Entry 3CCL (X-ray diffraction, 2.90 A resolution); this record covers chains C and 0 of the 31 polymer chains in the assembly.

# Chain C
Protein: 50S ribosomal protein L4P
Organism: Haloarcula marismortui
Reference sequence: P12735 (RL4_HALMA); residues 1-246 here = UniProt positions 1-246
Sequence (246 residues; row label = number of the first residue in the row):
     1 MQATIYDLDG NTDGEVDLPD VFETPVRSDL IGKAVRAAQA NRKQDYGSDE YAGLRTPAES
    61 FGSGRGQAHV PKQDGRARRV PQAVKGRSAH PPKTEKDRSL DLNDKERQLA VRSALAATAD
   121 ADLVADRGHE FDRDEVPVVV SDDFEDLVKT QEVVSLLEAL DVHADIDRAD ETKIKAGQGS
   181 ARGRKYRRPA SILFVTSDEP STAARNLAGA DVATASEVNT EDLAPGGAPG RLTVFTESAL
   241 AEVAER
Bound ions: Na+ site 1: Asp45, Thr94, Lys96; Na+ site 2: Arg55 (shared with G464(0), G475(0) of chain 0)

# Chain 0
Molecule: 23S ribosomal RNA
Organism: Haloarcula marismortui
Notes: engineered mutation(s): G2099A, U2535C
Sequence (2923 nucleotides; each row starts with the number of its first residue):
     1 GUUGGCUACU AUGCCAGCUG GUGGAUUGCU CGGCUCAGGC GCUGAUGAAG GACGUGCCAA
    61 GCUGCGAUAA GCUGUGGGGA GCCGCACGGA GGCGAAGAAC CACAGAUUUC CGAAUGAGAA
   121 UCUCUCUAAC AAUUGCUUCG CGCAAUGAGG AACCCCGAGA ACUGAAACAU CUCAGUAUCG
   181 GGAGGAACAG AAAACGCAAC GUGAUGUCGU UAGUAACCGC GAGUGAACGC GAUACAGCCC
   241 AAACCGAAGC CCUCACGGGC AAUGUGGUGU CAGGGCUACC UCUCAUCAGC CGACCGUCUU
   301 CACGAAGUCU CUUGGAAUAG AGCGUGAUAC AGGGUGACAA CCCCGUACUG AAGACCAGUA
   361 CGCUGUGCGG UAGUGCCAGA GUAGCGGGGG UUGGAUAUCC CUCGCGAAUA ACGCAGGCAU
   421 CGACUGCGAA GGCUAAACAC AACCUGAGAC CGAUAGUGAA CAAGUAGUGU GAACGAACGC
   481 UGCAAAGUAC CCUCAGAAGG GAGGCGAAAU AGAGCAUGAA AUCAGUUGGC GAUCGAGCGA
   541 CAGGGCAUAC AAGGUCCCUU GACGAAUGAC CGAGACGCGA GUCUCCAGUA AGACUCACGG
   601 GAAGCCGAUG UUCUGUCGUA CGUUUUGAAA AACGAGCCAG GGAGUGUGUC UGUAUGGCAA
   661 GUCUAACCGG AGUAUCCGGG GAGGCACAGG GAAACCGACA UGGCCGCAGG GCUUUGCCCG
   721 AGGGCCGCCG UCUUCAAGGG CGGGGAGCCA UGUGGACACG ACCCGAAUCC GGACGAUCUA
   781 CGCAUGGACA AGAUGAAGCG UGCCGAAAGG CACGUGGAAG UCUGUUAGAG UUGGUGUCCU
   841 ACAAUACCCU CUCGUGAUCU AUGUGUAGGG GUGAAAGGCC CAUCGAGUCC GGCAACAGCU
   901 GGUUCCAAUC GAAACAUGUC GAAGCAUGAC CUCCGCCGAG GUAGUCUGUG AGGUAGAGCG
   961 ACCGAUUGGU GUGUCCGCCU CCGAGAGGAG UCGGCACACC UGUCAAACUC CAAACUUACA
  1021 GACGCUGUUU GACGCGGGGA UUCCGGUGCG CGGGGUAAGC CUGUGUACCA GGAGGGGAAC
  1081 AACCCAGAGA UAGGUUAAGG UCCCCAAGUG UGGAUUAAGU GUAAUCCUCU GAAGGUGGUC
  1141 UCGAGCCCUA GACAGCCGGG AGGUGAGCUU AGAAGCAGCU ACCCUCUAAG AAAAGCGUAA
  1201 CAGCUUACCG GCCGAGGUUU GAGGCGCCCA AAAUGAUCGG GACUCAAAUC CACCACCGAG
  1261 ACCUGUCCGU ACCACUCAUA CUGGUAAUCG AGUAGAUUGG CGCUCUAAUU GGAUGGAAGC
  1321 AGGGGCGAGA GCUCCUGUGG ACCGAUUAGU GACGAAAAUC CUGGCCAUAG UAGCAGCGAU
  1381 AGUCGGGUGA GAACCCCGAC GGCCUAAUGG AUAAGGGUUC CUCAGCACUG CUGAUCAGCU
  1441 GAGGGUUAGC CGGUCCUAAG UCUCACCGCA ACUCGACUGA GACGAAAUGG GAAACAGGUU
  1501 AAUAUUCCUG UGCCAUCAUG CAGUGAAAGU UGACGCCCUG GGGUCGAUCA CGCCGGGCAU
  1561 UCGCCCGGUC GAACCGUCCA ACUCCGUGGA AGCCGUAAUG GCAGGAAGCG GACGAACGGC
  1621 GGCAUAGGGA AACGUGAUUC AACCUGGGGC CCAUGAAAAG ACGAGCAUGA UGUCCGUACC
  1681 GAGAACCGAC ACAGGUGUCC AUGGCGGCGA AAGCCAAGGC CUGUCGGGAG CAACCAACGU
  1741 UAGGGAAUUC GGCAAGUUAG UCCCGUACCU UCGGAAGAAG GGAUGCCUGC UCCGGAACGG
  1801 AGCAGGUCGC AGUGACUCGG AAGCUCGGAC UGUCUAGUAA CAACAUAGGU GACCGCAAAU
  1861 CCGCAAGGAC UCGUACGGUC ACUGAAUCCU GCCCAGUGCA GGUAUCUGAA CACCUCGUAC
  1921 AAGAGGACGA AGGACCUGUC AACGGCGGGG GUAACUAUGA CCCUCUUAAG GUAGCGUAGU
  1981 ACCUUGCCGC AUCAGUAGCG GCUUGCAUGA AUGGAUUAAC CAGAGCUUCA CUGUCCCAAC
  2041 GUUGGGCCCG GUGAACUGUA CAUUCCAGUG CGGAGUCUGG AGACACCCAG GGGGAAGCAA
  2101 AGACCCUAUG GAGCUUUACU GCAGGCUGUC GCUGAGACGU GGUCGCCGAU GUGCAGCAUA
  2161 GGUAGGAGUC GUUACAGAGG UACCCGCGCU AGCGGGCCAC CCAGACAACA GUGAAAUACU
  2221 ACCCGUCGGU GACUGCGACU CUCACUCCGG GAGGAGGACA CCGAUAGCCG GGCAGUUUGA
  2281 CUGGGGCGGU ACGCGCUCGA AAAGAUAUCG AGCGCGCCCU AUGGUCAUCU CAGCCGGGAC
  2341 AGAGACCCGG CGAAGAGUGC AAGAGCAAAA GAUGACUUGA CAGUGUUCUU CCCAACGAGG
  2401 AACGCUGACG CGAAAGCGUG GUCUAGCGAA CCAAUUAGCC UGCUUGAUGC GGGCAAUUGA
  2461 UGACAGAAAA GCUACCCUAG GGAUAACAGA GUCGUCACUC GCAAGAGCAC AUAUCGACCG
  2521 AGUGGCUUGC UACCCCGAUG UCGGUUCCCU CCAUCCUGCC CGUGCAGAAG CGGGCAAGGG
  2581 UGAGGUUGUU CGCCUAUUAA AGGAGGUCGU GAGCUGGGUU UAGACCGUCG UGAGACAGGU
  2641 CGGCUGCUAU CUACUGGGUG UGUAAUGGUG UCUGACAAGA ACGACCGUAU AGUACGAGAG
  2701 GAACUACGGU UGGUGGCCAC UGGUGUACCG GUUGUUCGAG AGAGCACGUG CCGGGUAGCC
  2761 ACGCCACACG GGGUAAGAGC UGAACGCAUC UAAGCUCGAA ACCCACUUGG AAAAGAGACA
  2821 CCGCCGAGGU CCCGCGUACA AGACGCGGUC GAUAGACUCG GGGUGUGCGC GUCGAGGUAA
  2881 CGAGACGUUA AGCCCACGAG CACUAACAGA CCAAAGCCAU CAU
Not modelled in the structure: 1-9, 126-127, 715, 971-998, 1560, 1952-1963, 2137-2236, 2339-2343, 2665-2666, 2915-2923
Modified / non-standard residues: 1MA (6-hydro-1-methyladenosine-5'-monophosphate) at position 628, OMU (o2'-methyluridine 5'-monophosphate) at position 2587, OMG (o2'-methylguanosine-5'-monophosphate) at position 2588, UR3 (3-methyluridine-5'-monophoshate) at position 2619, PSU (pseudouridine-5'-monophosphate) at position 2621
Bound ions: Mg2+ site 1 near G28 (its only coordinating residue here); Na+ site 1: C40, G41, C443; Na+ site 2 near G56 (its only coordinating residue here); Na+ site 3: G66, U108; Sr2+ site 1: C85, A86; Mg2+ site 2 near U115 (its only coordinating residue here); Na+ site 4: C130, U146; Na+ site 5: C141, G142; Sr2+ site 2: G147 (shared with 1 residue of chain M); Mg2+ site 3: C162, U2276; K+ site 1: C162, U163, U172; Na+ site 6: A165, A166, A167; 69 more Mg2+ sites not listed; 55 more Na+ sites not listed; 58 more Sr2+ sites not listed; 1 more K+ sites not listed

# Interface between chain C and chain 0
Residue-residue contacts (217):
  Arg27(C) - G656(0)  hydrogen bond to the phosphate
  Arg27(C) - G657(0)  salt bridge to the phosphate
  Leu30(C) - G656(0)  sugar contact
  Lys33(C) - A750(0)  sugar contact
  Arg36(C) - A1348(0)  hydrogen bond to the sugar
  Arg36(C) - G1349(0)  salt bridge to the phosphate
  Ala38(C) - U675(0)  hydrogen bond to the sugar
  Ala38(C) - C676(0)  phosphate contact
  Gln39(C) - A1307(0)  hydrogen bond to the sugar
  Asn41(C) - U675(0)  sugar contact
  Asn41(C) - C676(0)  hydrogen bond to the phosphate
  Arg42(C) - A674(0)  sugar contact
  Arg42(C) - U675(0)  hydrogen bond to the sugar
  Lys43(C) - A449(0)  base contact
  Lys43(C) - U1306(0)  hydrogen bond to the sugar
  Gln44(C) - A447(0)  hydrogen bond to the sugar
  Gln44(C) - G448(0)  hydrogen bond to the sugar
  Gln44(C) - A449(0)  hydrogen bond to the phosphate
  Gln44(C) - A674(0)  hydrogen bond to the base
  Asp45(C) - U35(0)  hydrogen bond to the sugar
  Asp45(C) - C36(0)  sugar contact
  Tyr46(C) - U35(0)  sugar contact
  Tyr46(C) - C450(0)  sugar contact
  Tyr46(C) - A1352(0)  hydrogen bond to the phosphate
  Gly47(C) - C34(0)  hydrogen bond to the sugar
  Gly47(C) - U35(0)  sugar contact
  Ser48(C) - C34(0)  sugar contact
  Ser48(C) - U457(0)  phosphate contact
  Ser48(C) - A1352(0)  base contact
  Asp49(C) - C34(0)  phosphate contact
  Asp49(C) - U35(0)  phosphate contact
  Asp49(C) - U457(0)  hydrogen bond to the phosphate
  Ala52(C) - U457(0)  phosphate contact
  Ala52(C) - G458(0)  phosphate contact
  Gly53(C) - G458(0)  hydrogen bond to the phosphate
  Leu54(C) - A894(0)  base contact
  Arg55(C) - U457(0)  hydrogen bond to the phosphate
  Arg55(C) - G458(0)  salt bridge to the phosphate
  Arg55(C) - G475(0)  phosphate contact
  Thr56(C) - G475(0)  hydrogen bond to the phosphate
  Pro57(C) - C474(0)  phosphate contact
  Pro57(C) - G475(0)  phosphate contact
  Pro57(C) - C890(0)  phosphate contact
  Pro57(C) - G891(0)  phosphate contact
  Ser60(C) - G765(0)  phosphate contact
  Ser60(C) - A766(0)  hydrogen bond to the phosphate
  Gly62(C) - A766(0)  phosphate contact
  Ser63(C) - U1359(0)  base contact
  Ser63(C) - A2101(0)  sugar contact
  Ser63(C) - A2479(0)  phosphate contact
  Gly64(C) - A2100(0)  sugar contact
  Gly64(C) - A2101(0)  hydrogen bond to the phosphate
  Arg65(C) - A2101(0)  phosphate contact
  Gly66(C) - U1359(0)  base contact
  Gly66(C) - A2100(0)  phosphate contact
  Gly66(C) - A2101(0)  hydrogen bond to the phosphate
  Gln67(C) - U1359(0)  hydrogen bond to the base
  Ala68(C) - U1359(0)  phosphate contact
  Ala68(C) - C1360(0)  phosphate contact
  Ala68(C) - C1361(0)  phosphate contact
  His69(C) - C764(0)  sugar contact
  His69(C) - G765(0)  hydrogen bond to the sugar
  His69(C) - A766(0)  salt bridge to the phosphate
  His69(C) - U1359(0)  hydrogen bond to the base
  Val70(C) - C1360(0)  sugar contact
  Val70(C) - C1361(0)  sugar contact
  Pro71(C) - G765(0)  phosphate contact
  Gln73(C) - C474(0)  hydrogen bond to the sugar
  Gln73(C) - G475(0)  phosphate contact
  Asp74(C) - C474(0)  hydrogen bond to the sugar
  Asp74(C) - G475(0)  sugar contact
  Arg76(C) - A476(0)  hydrogen bond to the sugar
  Arg76(C) - U1362(0)  hydrogen bond to the phosphate
  Arg76(C) - G1363(0)  salt bridge to the phosphate
  Ala77(C) - C1361(0)  phosphate contact
  Ala77(C) - U1362(0)  hydrogen bond to the phosphate
  Arg78(C) - A476(0)  salt bridge to the phosphate
  Val80(C) - C764(0)  phosphate contact
  Val80(C) - G765(0)  phosphate contact
  Pro81(C) - G642(0)  sugar contact
  Pro81(C) - C763(0)  sugar contact
  Pro81(C) - C764(0)  sugar contact
  Gln82(C) - G641(0)  hydrogen bond to the base
  Gln82(C) - G642(0)  sugar contact
  Gln82(C) - C764(0)  hydrogen bond to the sugar
  Gln82(C) - A1358(0)  base contact
  Gln82(C) - C1360(0)  sugar contact
  Gln82(C) - C1361(0)  sugar contact
  Ala83(C) - C1361(0)  sugar contact
  Val84(C) - U454(0)  base contact
  Val84(C) - A455(0)  phosphate contact
  Val84(C) - C1361(0)  hydrogen bond to the sugar
  Val84(C) - U1362(0)  sugar contact
  Lys85(C) - A455(0)  hydrogen bond to the phosphate
  Lys85(C) - G458(0)  hydrogen bond to the phosphate
  Lys85(C) - A459(0)  salt bridge to the phosphate
  Lys85(C) - A477(0)  salt bridge to the phosphate
  Arg87(C) - C763(0)  phosphate contact
  Arg87(C) - C764(0)  salt bridge to the phosphate
  Arg87(C) - A894(0)  hydrogen bond to the base
  Ser88(C) - A1352(0)  hydrogen bond to the base
  Ala89(C) - A643(0)  sugar contact
  His90(C) - A643(0)  phosphate contact
  His90(C) - U645(0)  sugar contact
  His90(C) - C762(0)  hydrogen bond to the sugar
  His90(C) - C763(0)  phosphate contact
  His90(C) - A1352(0)  sugar contact
  Pro91(C) - A1352(0)  sugar contact
  Pro92(C) - A1352(0)  base contact
  Lys93(C) - U645(0)  hydrogen bond to the base
  Lys93(C) - G646(0)  sugar contact
  Lys93(C) - G760(0)  base contact
  Thr94(C) - U35(0)  hydrogen bond to the phosphate
  Glu95(C) - G646(0)  sugar contact
  Glu95(C) - U647(0)  sugar contact
  Lys96(C) - G646(0)  salt bridge to the phosphate
  Lys96(C) - U647(0)  phosphate contact
  Lys96(C) - G1351(0)  salt bridge to the phosphate
  Asp97(C) - U647(0)  hydrogen bond to the phosphate
  Leu100(C) - U751(0)  phosphate contact
  Asp101(C) - A750(0)  hydrogen bond to the sugar
  Asp101(C) - U751(0)  hydrogen bond to the phosphate
  Leu102(C) - U664(0)  phosphate contact
  Asn103(C) - G656(0)  base contact
  Asn103(C) - G657(0)  base contact
  Asn103(C) - C663(0)  phosphate contact
  Asn103(C) - U664(0)  phosphate contact
  Asn103(C) - C749(0)  hydrogen bond to the sugar
  Asn103(C) - A750(0)  sugar contact
  Asp104(C) - U664(0)  hydrogen bond to the phosphate
  Lys105(C) - G657(0)  sugar contact
  Lys105(C) - C658(0)  hydrogen bond to the sugar
  Lys105(C) - U662(0)  salt bridge to the phosphate
  Lys105(C) - C663(0)  salt bridge to the phosphate
  Glu106(C) - G656(0)  hydrogen bond to the sugar
  Glu106(C) - G657(0)  sugar contact
  Arg107(C) - C677(0)  salt bridge to the phosphate
  Arg107(C) - G678(0)  salt bridge to the phosphate
  Gln108(C) - G678(0)  hydrogen bond to the phosphate
  Arg127(C) - A1308(0)  hydrogen bond to the phosphate
  Arg127(C) - U1309(0)  salt bridge to the phosphate
  Gly128(C) - U1310(0)  phosphate contact
  Val148(C) - U328(0)  sugar contact
  Lys149(C) - A327(0)  salt bridge to the phosphate
  Lys149(C) - U328(0)  salt bridge to the phosphate
  Thr150(C) - A327(0)  sugar contact
  Thr150(C) - U328(0)  hydrogen bond to the phosphate
  Thr150(C) - A329(0)  phosphate contact
  Gln151(C) - G326(0)  phosphate contact
  Gln151(C) - A327(0)  phosphate contact
  Val154(C) - A327(0)  base contact
  Arg168(C) - U1309(0)  salt bridge to the phosphate
  Arg168(C) - U1310(0)  salt bridge to the phosphate
  Asp170(C) - C330(0)  hydrogen bond to the base
  Thr172(C) - A339(0)  phosphate contact
  Lys173(C) - U1310(0)  hydrogen bond to the base
  Lys173(C) - G1311(0)  base contact
  Lys173(C) - G1344(0)  hydrogen bond to the base
  Ile174(C) - C338(0)  sugar contact
  Ile174(C) - C1342(0)  hydrogen bond to the base
  Ile174(C) - C1343(0)  hydrogen bond to the base
  Lys175(C) - U1306(0)  salt bridge to the phosphate
  Lys175(C) - A1307(0)  salt bridge to the phosphate
  Lys175(C) - C1343(0)  phosphate contact
  Ala176(C) - C1343(0)  phosphate contact
  Ala176(C) - G1344(0)  phosphate contact
  Gly177(C) - C1305(0)  phosphate contact
  Gly177(C) - C1343(0)  hydrogen bond to the phosphate
  Gln178(C) - C29(0)  phosphate contact
  Gln178(C) - G452(0)  hydrogen bond to the sugar
  Gln178(C) - C1305(0)  hydrogen bond to the phosphate
  Gly179(C) - C1305(0)  phosphate contact
  Gly179(C) - U1306(0)  phosphate contact
  Ala181(C) - U30(0)  phosphate contact
  Arg182(C) - C450(0)  salt bridge to the phosphate
  Arg182(C) - C451(0)  salt bridge to the phosphate
  Arg182(C) - G452(0)  hydrogen bond to the base
  Arg184(C) - A449(0)  phosphate contact
  Arg184(C) - C450(0)  salt bridge to the phosphate
  Arg184(C) - C1305(0)  hydrogen bond to the phosphate
  Arg184(C) - U1306(0)  salt bridge to the phosphate
  Lys185(C) - G333(0)  phosphate contact
  Tyr186(C) - G332(0)  phosphate contact
  Tyr186(C) - G333(0)  phosphate contact
  Tyr186(C) - A339(0)  hydrogen bond to the phosphate
  Arg187(C) - A1308(0)  salt bridge to the phosphate
  Arg187(C) - U1309(0)  salt bridge to the phosphate
  Arg188(C) - C330(0)  base contact
  Pro189(C) - U1309(0)  phosphate contact
  Ala190(C) - U1309(0)  hydrogen bond to the phosphate
  Pro200(C) - G672(0)  base contact
  Thr202(C) - U328(0)  sugar contact
  Arg205(C) - U328(0)  phosphate contact
  Arg205(C) - A329(0)  salt bridge to the phosphate
  Arg205(C) - A347(0)  hydrogen bond to the sugar
  Asn206(C) - G326(0)  base contact
  Asn206(C) - A327(0)  hydrogen bond to the base
  Asn206(C) - A329(0)  phosphate contact
  Asn206(C) - C330(0)  hydrogen bond to the base
  Ala213(C) - G672(0)  base contact
  Thr214(C) - G672(0)  hydrogen bond to the base
  Ser216(C) - C677(0)  hydrogen bond to the sugar
  Glu217(C) - G670(0)  hydrogen bond to the base
  Glu217(C) - A671(0)  hydrogen bond to the sugar
  Glu217(C) - G672(0)  base contact
  Glu217(C) - C676(0)  base contact
  Glu217(C) - C677(0)  sugar contact
  Val218(C) - G672(0)  hydrogen bond to the base
  Asn219(C) - G672(0)  base contact
  Asn219(C) - C676(0)  hydrogen bond to the sugar
  Asp222(C) - G672(0)  hydrogen bond to the base
  Pro225(C) - A1308(0)  sugar contact
  Gly226(C) - A1307(0)  sugar contact
  Gly226(C) - A1308(0)  sugar contact
  Ala228(C) - A1308(0)  sugar contact
  Arg246(C) - C677(0)  sugar contact
  Arg246(C) - G678(0)  salt bridge to the phosphate
Other interface residues (no listed pair), chain C (119 interface residues in all): Asp29, Ala37, Ala40, Tyr51, Lys72, Gly75, Arg79, Leu109, Val111, Gly183, Ala203, Leu207, Ala208, Val212, Glu221
Other interface residues (no listed pair), chain 0 (95 interface residues in all): C348, G456, G467, G640, G644, G680, G752, A761, A767, A1345

# Overview
119 residues of chain C face 95 of chain 0 across their interface, with 71 hydrogen bonds and 30 salt bridges.
Polar pairs include Gln44(C)-A674(0), Gln67(C)-U1359(0) and His69(C)-U1359(0). Asp45(C), Thr94(C) and Lys96(C)
coordinate Na+ site 1. G464(0), G475(0) and Arg55(C) form the Na+ site.
Chain C is 50S ribosomal protein L4P and chain 0 is 23S ribosomal RNA, both from Haloarcula marismortui; the
structure, Structure of Anisomycin resistant 50S Ribosomal Subunit: 23S rRNA mutation U2535C. Density for
Anisomycin is visible ..., was determined by X-ray diffraction (same publication as 3CC2, 3CC4, 3CC7, 3CCE,
3CCJ, 3CCM and 6 further entries).
